7VAY - chains B and D of the 12 polymer chains in the assembly; structure by electron microscopy, 3.30 A resolution.

# Chain B
Name: V-type ATP synthase alpha chain
Organism: Thermus thermophilus HB8
Notes: EC 7.1.2.2
Reference sequence: Q56403 (VATA_THET8); residues 1-578 here = UniProt positions 1-578
Amino-acid sequence (578 residues; each row starts with the number of its first residue):
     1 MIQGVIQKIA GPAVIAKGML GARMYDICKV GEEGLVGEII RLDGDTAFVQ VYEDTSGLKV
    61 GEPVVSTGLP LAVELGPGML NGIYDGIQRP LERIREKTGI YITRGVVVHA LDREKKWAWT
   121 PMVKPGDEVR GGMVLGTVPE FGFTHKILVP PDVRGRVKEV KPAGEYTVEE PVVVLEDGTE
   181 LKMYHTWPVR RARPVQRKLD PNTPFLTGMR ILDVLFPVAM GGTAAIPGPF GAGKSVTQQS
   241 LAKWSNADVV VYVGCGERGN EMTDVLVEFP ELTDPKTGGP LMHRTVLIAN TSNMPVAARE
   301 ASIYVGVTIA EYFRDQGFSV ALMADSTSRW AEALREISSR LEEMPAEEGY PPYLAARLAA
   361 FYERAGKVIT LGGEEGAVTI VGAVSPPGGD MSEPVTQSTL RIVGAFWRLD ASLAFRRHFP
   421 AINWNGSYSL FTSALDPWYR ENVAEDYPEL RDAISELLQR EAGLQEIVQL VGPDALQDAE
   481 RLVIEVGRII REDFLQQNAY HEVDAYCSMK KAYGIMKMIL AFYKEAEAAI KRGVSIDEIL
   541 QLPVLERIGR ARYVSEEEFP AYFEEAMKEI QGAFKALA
Construct notes: conflict Ala-232 (Ser in Q56403), Ser-235 (Thr in Q56403)
Small-molecule neighbours: ATP-gamma-S (AGS; phosphothiophosphoric acid-adenylate ester): Pro-229, Phe-230, Gly-231, Ala-232, Gly-233, Lys-234, Ser-235, Val-236, Glu-261, Arg-417, Phe-419, Pro-420, Gln-497, Asn-498, Ala-499, Tyr-500

# Chain D
Name: V-type ATP synthase beta chain
Organism: Thermus thermophilus HB8
Reference sequence: Q56404 (VATB_THET8); residues 1-478 here = UniProt positions 1-478
Amino-acid sequence (478 residues; each row starts with the number of its first residue):
     1 MDLLKKEYTG ITYISGPLLF VENAKDLAYG AIVDIKDGTG RVRGGQVIEV SEEYAVIQVF
    61 EETTGLDLAT TSVSLVEDVA RLGVSKEMLG RRFNGIGKPI DGLPPITPEK RLPITGLPLN
   121 PVARRKPEQF IQTGISTIDV MNTLVRGQKL PIFSGSGLPA NEIAAQIARQ ATVRPDLSGE
   181 GEKEEPFAVV FAAMGITQRE LSYFIQEFER TGALSRSVLF LNKADDPTIE RILTPRMALT
   241 VAEYLAFEHD YHVLVILTDM TNYCEALREI GAAREEIPGR RGYPGYMYTD LATIYERAGV
   301 VEGKKGSVTQ IPILSMPDDD RTHPIPDLTG YITEGQIQLS RELHRKGIYP PIDPLPSLSR
   361 LMNNGVGKGK TREDHKQVSD QLYSAYANGV DIRKLVAIIG EDALTENDRR YLQFADAFER
   421 FFINQGQQNR SIEESLQIAW ALLSMLPQGE LKRISKDHIG KYYGQKLEEI WGAPQALD
Not modelled in the structure: 1-4, 475-478

# Interface between chain B and chain D
Pairs across the interface (82; chain B residue first):
  Gln-7(B) with Ser-51(D); Glu-52(D), hydrogen bond (backbone-backbone)
  Lys-8(B) with Glu-49(D), salt bridge; Val-50(D); Ser-51(D)
  Ile-9(B) with Tyr-29(D), hydrophobic; Glu-49(D); Val-50(D), hydrogen bond (backbone-backbone)
  Gly-11(B) with Tyr-29(D)
  Lys-17(B) with Glu-52(D), salt bridge
  Asp-54(B) with Thr-115(D)
  Thr-55(B) with Tyr-29(D)
  Ser-56(B) with Tyr-29(D)
  Gly-57(B) with Ala-28(D); Tyr-29(D), hydrogen bond (backbone-backbone)
  Leu-58(B) with Ala-28(D); Tyr-29(D), hydrogen bond (backbone-backbone)
  Lys-59(B) with Asp-26(D), hydrogen bond (side chain-backbone); Ala-28(D); Asp-78(D), salt bridge
  Val-60(B) with Val-50(D); Glu-52(D)
  Ile-83(B) with Val-122(D), hydrophobic
  Leu-91(B) with Asn-120(D); Pro-121(D), hydrophobic; Val-122(D), hydrophobic
  Ile-94(B) with Asn-120(D)
  Arg-95(B) with Asn-120(D); Val-122(D)
  Ile-100(B) with Leu-119(D); Asn-120(D), hydrogen bond (backbone-backbone); Val-301(D), hydrophobic; Lys-304(D)
  Tyr-101(B) with Leu-117(D); Pro-118(D); Glu-243(D); Phe-247(D)
  Ile-102(B) with Pro-118(D), hydrogen bond (backbone-backbone)
  Thr-103(B) with Leu-117(D)
  Phe-230(B) with Leu-358(D), hydrophobic; Arg-360(D)
  Gly-256(B) with Tyr-288(D)
  Arg-258(B) with Gly-330(D), hydrogen bond (side chain-backbone); Tyr-331(D), hydrogen bond (side chain-backbone); Ile-332(D); Thr-333(D), hydrogen bond (side chain-backbone); Glu-334(D); Arg-360(D)
  Gly-259(B) with Arg-124(D); Glu-296(D), hydrogen bond (backbone-side chain)
  Asn-260(B) with Pro-127(D); Gly-147(D); Lys-149(D); Glu-334(D); Leu-361(D)
  Glu-261(B) with Arg-360(D), salt bridge
  Thr-263(B) with Arg-124(D); Arg-125(D); Lys-126(D)
  Asp-264(B) with Lys-126(D)
  Leu-266(B) with Pro-121(D); Val-122(D), hydrophobic
  Ser-292(B) with Tyr-288(D), hydrogen bond; Ala-292(D)
  Asn-293(B) with Pro-118(D); Ala-292(D); Thr-293(D); Glu-296(D)
  Arg-299(B) with Tyr-288(D); Thr-289(D), hydrogen bond
  Arg-329(B) with Tyr-288(D); Tyr-331(D)
  Glu-332(B) with Tyr-288(D)
  Arg-335(B) with Arg-280(D)
  Glu-336(B) with Gly-285(D); Tyr-286(D); Thr-289(D), hydrogen bond
  Ser-339(B) with Gly-285(D)
  Arg-340(B) with Tyr-286(D)
  Glu-348(B) with Arg-280(D)
  Pro-387(B) with Tyr-331(D)
  Phe-415(B) with Arg-453(D)
Interface residues without a listed pair, chain B (50 interface residues in all): Ile-6, Ala-10, Gly-99, Arg-104, Glu-268, Thr-291, Val-296, Glu-342, Pro-386
Interface residues without a listed pair, chain D (49 interface residues in all): Lys-25, Ile-48, Val-79, Ala-123, Ile-277, Gly-279, Ser-359

# Summary
50 residues of chain B and 49 residues of chain D are in contact, with 14 hydrogen bonds and 4 salt bridges.
Polar contacts include Lys-8(B)/Glu-49(D), Lys-17(B)/Glu-52(D) and Lys-59(B)/Asp-78(D). Ligands of chain B:
ATP-gamma-S.
Here chain B is V-type ATP synthase alpha chain and chain D is V-type ATP synthase beta chain, both from
Thermus thermophilus HB8. Entry 7VAY (V1EG domain of V/A-ATPase from Thermus thermophilus at saturated
ATP-gamma-S condition, state2) was determined by electron microscopy, deposited together with 7VAI, 7VAJ,
7VAK, 7VAL, 7VAM, 7VAN and 11 further entries.
